PDB entry 7NMG | X-ray diffraction, 2.48 A resolution | chains D and E of the 5 polymer chains in the assembly

Chain D:
Name: Human 4C6 T-cell Receptor, alpha Chain
From: Homo sapiens
Sequence (192 residues; numbered 2 to 193; the number before each row is that of its first residue):
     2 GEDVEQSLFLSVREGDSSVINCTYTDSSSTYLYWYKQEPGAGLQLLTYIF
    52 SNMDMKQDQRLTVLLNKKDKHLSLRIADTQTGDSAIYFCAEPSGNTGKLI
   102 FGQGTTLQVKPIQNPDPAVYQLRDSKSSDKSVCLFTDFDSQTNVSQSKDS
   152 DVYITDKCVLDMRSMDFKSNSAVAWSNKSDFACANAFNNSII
Disulfides: Cys23-Cys90, Cys134-Cys184

Chain E:
Name: Human 4C6 T-cell Receptor, beta Chain
From: Homo sapiens
Sequence (240 residues; row label = number of the first residue in the row):
     3 TGVSQDPRHKITKRGQNVTFRCDPISEHNRLYWYRQTLGQGPEFLTYFQN
    53 EAQLEKSRLLSDRFSAERPKGSFSTLEIQRTEQGDSAMYLCASSLHHEQY
   103 FGPGTRLTVTEDLKNVFPPEVAVFEPSEAEISHTQKATLVCLATGFYPDH
   153 VELSWWVNGKEVHSGVCTDPQPLKEQPALNDSRYALSSRLRVSATFWQDP
   203 RNHFRCQVQFYGLSENDEWTQDRAKPVTQIVSAEAWGRAD
Disulfides: Cys24-Cys93, Cys143-Cys208

How chain D and chain E interact:
Disulfides between the chains: Cys159(D)-Cys169(E)
Pairs across the interface (87):
  Tyr32(D) - His99(E)
  Tyr34(D) - His99(E)  hydrogen bond (side chain-backbone)
  Tyr34(D) - Glu100(E)
  Tyr36(D) - Gln101(E)  hydrogen bond (side chain-backbone)
  Tyr36(D) - Phe103(E)
  Gln38(D) - Gln38(E)  hydrogen bond
  Ala42(D) - Met90(E)  hydrophobic
  Ala42(D) - Pro105(E)
  Leu44(D) - Pro44(E)  hydrophobic
  Leu44(D) - Phe103(E)
  Leu46(D) - Gln101(E)
  Phe51(D) - His99(E)
  Phe89(D) - Gln38(E)
  Phe89(D) - Gln42(E)
  Phe89(D) - Gly43(E)
  Thr97(D) - Tyr34(E)  hydrogen bond
  Thr97(D) - Tyr49(E)
  Thr97(D) - Glu57(E)
  Gly98(D) - Tyr34(E)
  Gly98(D) - Gln101(E)
  Lys99(D) - Tyr34(E)
  Lys99(D) - Tyr36(E)
  Lys99(D) - Phe46(E)
  Lys99(D) - Glu57(E)  salt bridge
  Lys99(D) - Gln101(E)
  Leu100(D) - Tyr36(E)  hydrogen bond (backbone-side chain)
  Leu100(D) - Gln101(E)
  Phe102(D) - Tyr36(E)  hydrophobic
  Phe102(D) - Gly43(E)
  Phe102(D) - Pro44(E)
  Phe102(D) - Phe103(E)  hydrophobic
  Gly103(D) - Gly43(E)
  Gln104(D) - Gly41(E)
  Gln104(D) - Gln42(E)
  Gln104(D) - Gly43(E)
  Asp117(D) - His135(E)  salt bridge
  Tyr121(D) - Ser129(E)
  Tyr121(D) - Ala131(E)
  Tyr121(D) - Glu132(E)
  Tyr121(D) - His135(E)
  Tyr121(D) - Thr136(E)
  Gln122(D) - Ser129(E)  hydrogen bond (backbone-side chain)
  Leu123(D) - Phe126(E)  hydrophobic
  Leu123(D) - Glu127(E)
  Leu123(D) - Thr140(E)
  Leu123(D) - Val142(E)  hydrophobic
  Arg124(D) - Phe126(E)
  Arg124(D) - Glu127(E)  hydrogen bond (backbone-backbone)
  Asp125(D) - Val125(E)
  Asp125(D) - Phe126(E)
  Ser126(D) - Val125(E)  hydrogen bond (backbone-backbone)
  Ser126(D) - Glu127(E)  hydrogen bond
  Ser126(D) - Glu236(E)  hydrogen bond (side chain-backbone)
  Ser126(D) - Ala237(E)
  Lys131(D) - Phe126(E)
  Val133(D) - Phe126(E)  hydrophobic
  Val133(D) - Val142(E)  hydrophobic
  Val133(D) - Leu144(E)  hydrophobic
  Leu135(D) - Thr140(E)
  Thr137(D) - Arg193(E)  hydrogen bond
  Asp138(D) - Arg193(E)  salt bridge
  Tyr154(D) - Glu177(E)  hydrogen bond (side chain-backbone)
  Ile155(D) - Leu175(E)
  Thr156(D) - Asp171(E)  hydrogen bond
  Thr156(D) - Leu175(E)
  Thr156(D) - Ser189(E)
  Asp157(D) - Asp171(E)
  Cys159(D) - Cys169(E)  disulfide
  Cys159(D) - Arg191(E)  hydrogen bond
  Val160(D) - Cys169(E)  hydrogen bond (backbone-side chain)
  Leu161(D) - Gly167(E)
  Leu161(D) - Cys169(E)  hydrophobic
  Leu161(D) - Arg191(E)
  Leu161(D) - Arg193(E)
  Asp162(D) - Ser166(E)  hydrogen bond (backbone-side chain)
  Asp162(D) - Gly167(E)  hydrogen bond (backbone-backbone)
  Met163(D) - Arg193(E)
  Arg164(D) - Ser166(E)  hydrogen bond (backbone-side chain)
  Phe168(D) - Lys138(E)
  Phe168(D) - Arg193(E)
  Ser170(D) - Arg193(E)  hydrogen bond
  Ser172(D) - Arg191(E)  hydrogen bond (backbone-side chain)
  Ala173(D) - Arg191(E)
  Val174(D) - Ser189(E)
  Val174(D) - Arg191(E)
  Trp176(D) - Leu144(E)  hydrophobic
  Trp176(D) - Ala187(E)  hydrophobic
Other interface residues (no listed pair), chain D (49 interface residues in all): Leu9, Pro40, Gly43, Ser132, Lys149
Other interface residues (no listed pair), chain E (53 interface residues in all): Leu92, Tyr102, Gly104, Ala124, Pro128, Leu141, Val168, Thr170, Pro172, Lys176, Pro179, Val194, Ser195

Summary:
Chain D and chain E form an interface of 49 and 53 residues respectively; the contacts include 1 disulfide
bond, 20 hydrogen bonds and 3 salt bridges. Among the polar pairs are Lys99(D)-Glu57(E), Asp117(D)-His135(E)
and Asp138(D)-Arg193(E).
Here chain D is Human 4C6 T-cell Receptor, alpha Chain and chain E is Human 4C6 T-cell Receptor, beta Chain,
both from Homo sapiens. Entry 7NMG (Human MHC Class I, A24 Allele presenting LWM, Complex with 4C6 TCR) was
determined by X-ray diffraction.
